PDB entry 6O2F | X-ray diffraction, 1.80 A resolution | chain A

== Chain A ==
Name: General control protein GCN4
UniProtKB: P03069 (GCN4_YEAST); residues 1-31 here correspond to UniProt positions 249-279 (UniProt number = residue number + 248)
Sequence (32 residues; each row starts with the number of its first residue; numbering starts at 0):
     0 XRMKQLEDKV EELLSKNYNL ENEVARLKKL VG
Construct notes: acetylation (0); engineered mutation N18 (His266 in P03069)
Modified / non-standard residues: ACE (acetyl group) at position 0
Curated features (UniProtKB/Swiss-Prot):
  - region: L5 to L26 (Leucine-zipper)
From the paper describing this entry:
  - contacts within the chain: E22-R25
  - mutagenesis - E22A/R25A: decreased stability
  - post-translational modification sites: N18

== Overview ==
The paper reports that E22A/R25A reduce stability; a modification site at N18.
Chain A is General control protein GCN4; the structure, GCN4 with NPEG4 at position 18, was determined by
X-ray diffraction (same publication as 6O2E).
